5J0P - chains A and T of the 4 polymer chains in the assembly; structure by X-ray diffraction, 2.20 A resolution.

# Chain A
Molecule: DNA polymerase beta
From: Homo sapiens
Notes: EC 2.7.7.7, 4.2.99.-; fragment: DNA Polymerase Beta
UniProt: P06746 (DPOLB_HUMAN); numbering as in UniProt (aligned over 1-335)
Chain sequence (335 residues; row label = number of the first residue in the row):
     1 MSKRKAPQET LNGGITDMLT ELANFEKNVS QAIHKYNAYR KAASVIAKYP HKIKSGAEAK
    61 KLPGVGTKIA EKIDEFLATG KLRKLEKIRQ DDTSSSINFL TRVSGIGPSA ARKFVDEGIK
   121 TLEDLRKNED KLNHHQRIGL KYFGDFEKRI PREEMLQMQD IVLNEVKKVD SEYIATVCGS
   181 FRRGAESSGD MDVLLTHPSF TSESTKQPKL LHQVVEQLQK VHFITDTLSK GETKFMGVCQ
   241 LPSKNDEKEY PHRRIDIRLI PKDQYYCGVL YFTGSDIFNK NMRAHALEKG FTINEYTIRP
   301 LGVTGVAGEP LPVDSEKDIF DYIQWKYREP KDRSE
Not modelled in the structure: 1-5
Bound ions: Na+ site 1: Lys60, Leu62, Val65; Na+ site 2: Thr101, Val103, Ile106 (shared with 1 residue of chain P)
Curated features (UniProtKB/Swiss-Prot):
  - region: Arg183 to Asp192 (DNA-binding)
  - active site: Lys72 (Nucleophile)
  - binding site (K(+)): Lys60, Leu62, Val65, Thr101, Val103, Ile106
  - binding site (Na(+)): Lys60, Leu62, Val65, Thr101, Val103, Ile106
  - binding site (dATP): Arg149, Ser180, Arg183, Gly189, Asp190
  - binding site (dCTP): Arg149, Ser180, Arg183, Gly189, Asp190
  - binding site (dGTP): Arg149, Ser180, Arg183, Gly189, Asp190, Asp192
  - binding site (dTTP): Arg149, Ser180, Arg183, Gly189, Asp190
  - binding site (Mg(2+)): Asp190, Asp192, Asp256
  - modified residue: Lys72 (N6-acetyllysine), Arg83 (Omega-N-methylarginine), Arg152 (Omega-N-methylarginine)
  - cross-link (Glycyl lysine isopeptide (Lys-Gly)): Lys41 (interchain with G-Cter in ubiquitin), Lys61 (interchain with G-Cter in ubiquitin), Lys81 (interchain with G-Cter in ubiquitin)
  - natural variant: Leu22 (L22P: Found in a gastric cancer sample; uncertain significance), Tyr39 (Y39C: Found in a gastric cancer sample; uncertain significance), Gly118 (G118V: Decreased DNA-directed DNA polymerase activity), Arg137 (R137Q: Decreased function in base-excision repair), Arg149 (R149I: Decreased DNA-directed DNA polymerase activity), Asp160 (D160N: Found in a gastric cancer sample; uncertain significance), Cys239 (C239R: Found in a gastric cancer sample; uncertain significance), Lys289 (K289M: Found in a colon cancer sample; uncertain significance), Asn294 (N294D: Found in a gastric cancer sample; uncertain significance), Glu295 (E295K: Found in a gastric cancer sample; uncertain significance)
  - mutagenesis: Phe25 (F25W: No effect on 5'-dRP lyase activity. Decreased ssDNA binding), His34 (H34G: Decreased 5'-dRP lyase activity. Decreased ssDNA binding), Lys35 (K35A: Decreased 5'-dRP lyase activity. Decreased ssDNA binding. Loss of 5'-dRP lyase activity; when associated with A-68 and A-72. Decreased ssDNA binding; when associated with A-68 and A-72 ...), Tyr39 (Y39F: No effect on 5'-dRP lyase activity; Y39Q: Abolishes DNA polymerase and 5'-dRP lyase activity), Lys41 (K41R: Abolishes ubiquitination; when associated with R-61 and R-81), Lys60 (K60A: Decreased 5'-dRP lyase activity. Decreased ssDNA binding), Lys61 (K61R: Abolishes ubiquitination; when associated with R-41 and R-81), Lys68 (K68A: No effect on 5'-dRP lyase activity. Decreased ssDNA binding. Loss of 5'-dRP lyase activity; when associated with A-35 and A-72. Decreased ssDNA binding; when associated with A-35 and A-72 ...), Glu71 (E71Q: No effect on 5'-dRP lyase activity. No effect on structure shown by circular dichroism. No effect on ssDNA binding), Lys72 (K72A: Severely reduced 5'-dRP lyase activity. Does not affect ssDNA binding. Loss of 5'-dRP lyase activity; when associated with A-35 and A-68. Decreased ssDNA binding ...), Glu75 (E75A: Slightly decreased 5'-dRP lyase activity. Decreased ssDNA binding. No effect on structure shown by circular dichroism), Lys81 (K81R: Abolishes ubiquitination; when associated with R-41 and R-61), 5 further mutagenesis entries in UniProt

# Chain T
Molecule: Template Strand
Sequence (16 nucleotides; numbered 1 to 16; the number before each row is that of its first residue):
     1 CCGACAACGC ATCAGC

# Chain A / chain T interface
Residue-residue contacts (14):
  His34(A) with DC5(T), stacking on the base
  His134(A) with DT12(T), phosphate contact
  Ser229(A) with DC10(T), phosphate contact; DA11(T), sugar contact
  Lys230(A) with DC10(T), phosphate contact; DA11(T), hydrogen bond to the phosphate
  Gly231(A) with DC10(T), hydrogen bond to the phosphate
  Glu232(A) with DC10(T), hydrogen bond to the phosphate
  Thr233(A) with DG9(T), hydrogen bond to the phosphate; DC10(T), hydrogen bond to the phosphate
  Lys234(A) with DG9(T), phosphate contact; DC10(T), hydrogen bond to the phosphate
  Tyr271(A) with DA6(T), base contact
  Tyr296(A) with DC8(T), hydrogen bond to the phosphate
Other interface residues (no listed pair), chain A (12 interface residues in all): Asn133, Leu228
Other interface residues (no listed pair), chain T (8 interface residues in all): DA7

# In short
12 residues of chain A face 8 of chain T across their interface, with 7 hydrogen bonds and 1 aromatic stacking
contact. Polar pairs include Lys230(A)-DA11(T), Gly231(A)-DC10(T) and Glu232(A)-DC10(T).
Here chain A is DNA polymerase beta (Homo sapiens) and chain T is Template Strand. Entry 5J0P (Binary complex
crystal structure of DNA polymerase Beta with A:C mismatch at the primer terminus) was determined by X-ray
diffraction, deposited together with 5J0O, 5J0Q, 5J0R, 5J0S, 5J0T, 5J0U and 16 further entries.
